1OAN - chains A and B; structure by X-ray diffraction, 2.75 A resolution.

[Chain A (and B)]
Name: Envelope glycoprotein
Organism: Dengue virus type 2
Notes: fragment: soluble ectodomain, residues 281-674; chain B of this document is another copy of the same molecule, construct and numbering; everything in this record applies to it too
Reference sequence: P12823 (POLG_DEN2P); residues 1-394 here correspond to UniProt positions 281-674 (UniProt number = residue number + 280)
Amino-acid sequence (394 residues; row label = number of the first residue in the row):
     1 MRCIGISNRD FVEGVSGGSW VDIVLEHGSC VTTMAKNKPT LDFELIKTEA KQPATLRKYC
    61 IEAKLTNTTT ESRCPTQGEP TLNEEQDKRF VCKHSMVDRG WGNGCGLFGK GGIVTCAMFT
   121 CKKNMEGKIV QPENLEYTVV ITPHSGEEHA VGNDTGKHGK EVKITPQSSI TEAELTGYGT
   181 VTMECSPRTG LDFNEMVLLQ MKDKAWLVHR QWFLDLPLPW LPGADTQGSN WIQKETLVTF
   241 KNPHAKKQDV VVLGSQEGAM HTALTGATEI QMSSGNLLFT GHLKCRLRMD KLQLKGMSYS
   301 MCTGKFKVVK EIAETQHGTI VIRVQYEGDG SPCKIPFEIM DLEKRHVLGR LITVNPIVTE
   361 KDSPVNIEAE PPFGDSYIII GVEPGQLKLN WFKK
Sequence notes: conflict Glu71 (Asp351 in P12823), Asn390 (Asp670 in P12823)
Disulfide bonds: Cys3-Cys30, Cys60-Cys121, Cys74-Cys105, Cys92-Cys116, Cys185-Cys285, Cys302-Cys333
Covalently attached groups: N-acetylglucosamine (NAG) linked to Asn67; glycan linked to Asn153
Ion coordination: Na+: Glu85, His94, His346
From the paper describing this entry:
  - post-translational modification sites: Asn67, Asn153
  - conformationally variable residues (loop rearrangement): Thr165 to Ser169, Ile270 to Phe279

[How chain A and chain B interact]
Residue-residue contacts (75):
  Arg2(A) with Lys246(B)
  Ile4(A) with Phe108(B), hydrophobic
  Gly5(A) with Asp98(B); Phe108(B)
  Ile6(A) with Lys246(B)
  Ser7(A) with Asp98(B), hydrogen bond (backbone-side chain); Lys110(B), hydrogen bond
  His27(A) with His244(B)
  Gly28(A) with His244(B)
  Glu44(A) with Lys246(B), salt bridge
  Asp98(A) with Gly5(B); Ser7(B), hydrogen bond (side chain-backbone); Gln316(B)
  Trp101(A) with Val151(B), hydrophobic; Lys310(B); Glu311(B); Ala313(B); Val321(B), hydrophobic; Arg323(B); Asn366(B)
  Gly102(A) with Val151(B); Gly152(B)
  Gly106(A) with Ala313(B)
  Phe108(A) with Ile4(B), hydrophobic; Gly5(B); Ala313(B), hydrophobic; Glu314(B); Thr315(B)
  Gly109(A) with Gln316(B)
  Lys110(A) with Ser7(B); Gln316(B)
  Val151(A) with Trp101(B), hydrophobic; Gly102(B), hydrogen bond (backbone-backbone); Phe108(B), hydrophobic
  Gly152(A) with Gly102(B)
  Lys204(A) with Val251(B); Val252(B); Leu253(B)
  His244(A) with His27(B); Gly28(B)
  Lys246(A) with Arg2(B); Ile6(B); Glu44(B), salt bridge
  Val251(A) with Lys204(B)
  Val252(A) with Lys204(B), hydrogen bond (backbone-side chain)
  Leu253(A) with Lys204(B); Gly258(B); His261(B), hydrogen bond (backbone-side chain)
  Gly254(A) with Glu257(B); Gly258(B)
  Ser255(A) with Ser255(B); Glu257(B), hydrogen bond (backbone-side chain); Gly258(B), hydrogen bond (backbone-backbone)
  Gln256(A) with Gly258(B)
  Glu257(A) with Gly254(B); Ser255(B), hydrogen bond (side chain-backbone)
  Gly258(A) with Leu253(B); Gly254(B); Ser255(B), hydrogen bond (backbone-backbone); Gln256(B)
  His261(A) with Leu253(B), hydrogen bond (side chain-backbone)
  Lys310(A) with Trp101(B)
  Glu311(A) with Trp101(B)
  Ala313(A) with Trp101(B); Gly106(B); Phe108(B), hydrophobic
  Glu314(A) with Phe108(B)
  Thr315(A) with Phe108(B)
  Gln316(A) with Asp98(B); Gly109(B); Lys110(B)
  Val321(A) with Trp101(B), hydrophobic
  Ile322(A) with Trp101(B)
  Arg323(A) with Trp101(B)
  Asn366(A) with Trp101(B)
Also at the interface, not in a pair above, chain A (44 interface residues in all): Asn153, Asp154, Lys241, Ala259, Thr262
Also at the interface, not in a pair above, chain B (43 interface residues in all): Asn153, Ala259, Thr262, Glu269, Ile322

[In short]
44 residues of chain A and 43 residues of chain B are in contact; the contacts include 11 hydrogen bonds and 2
salt bridges. Among the polar pairs are Glu44(A)-Lys246(B), Ser7(A)-Asp98(B) and Ser7(A)-Lys110(B). Covalently
linked N-acetylglucosamine: at Asn67(A). From the paper: modification sites Asn67(A) and Asn153(A);
conformational variability at Thr165(A) and Ile270(A).
Chain A and chain B are both Envelope glycoprotein (Dengue virus type 2); the structure, Crystal structure of
the dengue 2 virus envelope protein, was determined by X-ray diffraction (same publication as 1OKE).
